PDB entry 7TKN | electron microscopy, 7.10 A resolution (low resolution: residue-level contacts below are approximate; hydrogen-bond / salt-bridge calls are withheld) | chains A and E of the 27 polymer chains in the assembly

== Chain A ==
Protein: ATP synthase subunit alpha
From: Saccharomyces cerevisiae
UniProt: P07251 (ATPA_YEAST); residues 1-510 here correspond to UniProt positions 36-545 (UniProt number = residue number + 35)
Sequence (510 residues; each row starts with the number of its first residue):
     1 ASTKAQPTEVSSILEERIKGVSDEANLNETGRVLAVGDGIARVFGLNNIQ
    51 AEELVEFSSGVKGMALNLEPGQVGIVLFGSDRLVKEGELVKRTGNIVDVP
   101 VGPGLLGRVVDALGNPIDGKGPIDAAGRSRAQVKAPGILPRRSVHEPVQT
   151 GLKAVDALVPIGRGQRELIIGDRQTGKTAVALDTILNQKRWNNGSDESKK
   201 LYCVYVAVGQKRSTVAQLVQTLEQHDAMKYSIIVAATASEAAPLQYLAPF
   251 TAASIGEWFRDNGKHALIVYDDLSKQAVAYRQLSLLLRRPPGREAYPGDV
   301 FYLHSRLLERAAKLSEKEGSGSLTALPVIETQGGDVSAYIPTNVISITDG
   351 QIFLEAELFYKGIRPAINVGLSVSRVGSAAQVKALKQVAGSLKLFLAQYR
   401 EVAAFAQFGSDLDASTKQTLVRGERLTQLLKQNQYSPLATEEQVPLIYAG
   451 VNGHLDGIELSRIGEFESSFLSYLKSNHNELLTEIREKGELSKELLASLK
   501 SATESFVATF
Not modelled in the structure: 1-8, 408-409, 510
UniProt features mapped onto this chain:
  - binding site (ATP): G171 to T178
  - site: S372 (Required for activity)
  - modified residue (Phosphoserine): S22, S143

== Chain E ==
Protein: ATP synthase subunit beta
From: Saccharomyces cerevisiae
Notes: EC 7.1.2.2
UniProt: P00830 (ATPB_YEAST); residues 1-478 here correspond to UniProt positions 34-511 (UniProt number = residue number + 33)
Sequence (478 residues; each row starts with the number of its first residue):
     1 ASAAQSTPITGKVTAVIGAIVDVHFEQSELPAILNALEIKTPQGKLVLEV
    51 AQHLGENTVRTIAMDGTEGLVRGEKVLDTGGPISVPVGRETLGRIINVIG
   101 EPIDERGPIKSKLRKPIHADPPSFAEQSTSAEILETGIKVVDLLAPYARG
   151 GKIGLFGGAGVGKTVFIQELINNIAKAHGGFSVFTGVGERTREGNDLYRE
   201 MKETGVINLEGESKVALVFGQMNEPPGARARVALTGLTIAEYFRDEEGQD
   251 VLLFIDNIFRFTQAGSEVSALLGRIPSAVGYQPTLATDMGLLQERITTTK
   301 KGSVTSVQAVYVPADDLTDPAPATTFAHLDATTVLSRGISELGIYPAVDP
   351 LDSKSRLLDAAVVGQEHYDVASKVQETLQTYKSLQDIIAILGMDELSEQD
   401 KLTVERARKIQRFLSQPFAVAEVFTGIPGKLVRLKDTVASFKAVLEGKYD
   451 NIPEHAFYMVGGIEDVVAKAEKLAAEAN
Not modelled in the structure: 1-6, 476-478
UniProt features mapped onto this chain:
  - binding site (ATP): G157 to T164
  - modified residue: T79 (Phosphothreonine), T204 (Phosphothreonine), S340 (Phosphoserine)

== Chain A / chain E interface ==
Contacting residue pairs (13; chain A residue first):
  N47(A) - R72(E)
  I49(A) - L70(E)
  I49(A) - V71(E)
  Q50(A) - L70(E)
  A51(A) - E68(E)
  A51(A) - G69(E)
  A51(A) - L70(E)
  L68(A) - A15(E)
  L68(A) - V16(E)
  P70(A) - T14(E)
  L139(A) - I103(E)
  G292(A) - G280(E)
  S346(A) - A159(E)
Also at the interface, not in a pair above, chain A (18 interface residues in all): L66, N67, E69, I138, R293, R306, I345, G370, A397
Also at the interface, not in a pair above, chain E (17 interface residues in all): I17, M222, N223, V279, E341, L342

== Summary ==
The interface between chain A and chain E involves 18 residues on one side and 17 on the other. UniProt lists
8 ATP-binding residues on chain A; 8 ATP-binding residues on chain E.
Here chain A is ATP synthase subunit alpha and chain E is ATP synthase subunit beta, both from Saccharomyces
cerevisiae. Entry 7TKN (Yeast ATP synthase State 3binding(c) with 10 mM ATP backbone model) was determined by
electron microscopy, deposited together with 7TJS, 7TJT, 7TJU, 7TJV, 7TJW, 7TJX and 30 further entries.
